8JD9 - chains A and B; structure by electron microscopy, 2.87 A resolution.

Chain A (and B):
Protein: Sodium/hydrogen exchanger 7
Source organism: Arabidopsis thaliana
Notes: chain B of this document is another copy of the same molecule, construct and numbering; everything in this record applies to it too
UniProtKB: Q9LKW9 (NHX7_ARATH); numbering as in UniProt (aligned over 28-1146)
Amino-acid sequence (1162 residues; row label = number of the first residue in the row):
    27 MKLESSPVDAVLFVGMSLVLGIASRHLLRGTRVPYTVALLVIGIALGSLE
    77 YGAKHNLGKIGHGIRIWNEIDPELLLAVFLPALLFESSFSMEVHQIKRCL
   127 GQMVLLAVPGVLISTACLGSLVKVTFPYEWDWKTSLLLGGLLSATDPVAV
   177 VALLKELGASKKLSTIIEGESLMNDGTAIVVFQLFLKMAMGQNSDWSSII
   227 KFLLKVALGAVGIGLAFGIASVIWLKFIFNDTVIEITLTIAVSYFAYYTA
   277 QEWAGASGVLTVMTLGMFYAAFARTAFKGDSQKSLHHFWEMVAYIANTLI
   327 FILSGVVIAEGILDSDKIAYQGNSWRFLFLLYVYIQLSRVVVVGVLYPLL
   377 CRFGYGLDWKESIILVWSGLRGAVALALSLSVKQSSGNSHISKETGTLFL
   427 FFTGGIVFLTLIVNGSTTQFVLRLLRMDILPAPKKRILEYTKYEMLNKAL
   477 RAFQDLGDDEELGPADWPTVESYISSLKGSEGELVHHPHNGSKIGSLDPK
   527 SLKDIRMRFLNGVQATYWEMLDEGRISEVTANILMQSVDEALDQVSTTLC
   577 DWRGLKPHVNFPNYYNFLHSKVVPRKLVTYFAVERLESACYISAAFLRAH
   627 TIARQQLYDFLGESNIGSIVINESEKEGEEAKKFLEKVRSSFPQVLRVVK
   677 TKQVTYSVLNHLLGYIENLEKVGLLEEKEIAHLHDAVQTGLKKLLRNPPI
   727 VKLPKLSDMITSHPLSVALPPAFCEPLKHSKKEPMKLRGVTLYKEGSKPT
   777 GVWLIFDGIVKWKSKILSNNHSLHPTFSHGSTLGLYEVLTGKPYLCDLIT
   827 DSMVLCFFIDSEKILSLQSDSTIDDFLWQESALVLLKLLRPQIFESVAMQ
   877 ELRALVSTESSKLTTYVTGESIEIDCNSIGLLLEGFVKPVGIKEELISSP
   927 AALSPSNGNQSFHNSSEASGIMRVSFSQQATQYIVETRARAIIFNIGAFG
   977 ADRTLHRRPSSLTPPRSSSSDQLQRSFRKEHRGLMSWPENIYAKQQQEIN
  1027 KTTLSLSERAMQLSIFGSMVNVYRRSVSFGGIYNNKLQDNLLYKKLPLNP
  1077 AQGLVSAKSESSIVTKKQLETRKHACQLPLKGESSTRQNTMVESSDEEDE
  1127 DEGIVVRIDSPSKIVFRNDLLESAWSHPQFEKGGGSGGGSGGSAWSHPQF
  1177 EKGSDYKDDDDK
Disordered / not traced: 27, 506-521, 934-955, 973-1006, 1018-1030, 1048-1188
Sequence notes: initiating methionine (27); expression tag (1147-1188)
Small-molecule neighbours:
  - 1,2-diacyl-sn-glycero-3-phosphocholine (PC1), molecule 1: Pro33, Ala36, Val40, Arg91, Ile92, Trp93, Glu95, Ile96, Leu100, Val104, Leu325
  - 1,2-diacyl-sn-glycero-3-phosphocholine (PC1), molecule 2: Leu100, Val104, Phe105, Ala108, Tyr270, Val318, Ile321, Ala322, Asn323

How chain A and chain B interact:
Contacting residue pairs (304; chain A residue first):
  Pro33(A) - Asp97(B)
  Pro33(A) - Leu100(B)
  Val34(A) - Glu99(B)
  Val34(A) - Ala103(B)  hydrophobic
  Val34(A) - Tyr274(B)
  Val34(A) - Glu278(B)
  Asp35(A) - Tyr274(B)  hydrogen bond
  Val37(A) - Leu100(B)  hydrophobic
  Val37(A) - Ala103(B)  hydrophobic
  Val37(A) - Val104(B)  hydrophobic
  Val37(A) - Tyr270(B)
  Leu38(A) - Tyr274(B)  hydrophobic
  Leu38(A) - Trp279(B)  hydrophobic
  Met42(A) - Phe271(B)
  Leu44(A) - Ala267(B)  hydrophobic
  Val45(A) - Ala267(B)  hydrophobic
  Ile48(A) - Trp250(B)  hydrophobic
  Ile48(A) - Ile260(B)  hydrophobic
  Ile48(A) - Thr263(B)
  Ile48(A) - Leu264(B)
  Ala49(A) - Trp250(B)  hydrophobic
  Arg51(A) - Asp257(B)  salt bridge
  Arg51(A) - Val259(B)
  Arg51(A) - Ile260(B)
  His52(A) - Trp250(B)
  His52(A) - Phe253(B)
  His52(A) - Ile254(B)
  Arg55(A) - Asp257(B)  salt bridge
  Arg55(A) - Ile260(B)
  Lys85(A) - Tyr274(B)
  Lys85(A) - Glu278(B)
  Lys85(A) - Trp279(B)
  Asp97(A) - Pro33(B)
  Glu99(A) - Val34(B)
  Leu100(A) - Pro33(B)
  Leu100(A) - Val37(B)  hydrophobic
  Ala103(A) - Val34(B)  hydrophobic
  Val104(A) - Val37(B)  hydrophobic
  Glu182(A) - Lys704(B)  hydrogen bond (backbone-side chain)
  Leu183(A) - Lys704(B)
  Gly184(A) - Lys704(B)
  Ala185(A) - Glu702(B)
  Trp250(A) - Ile48(B)  hydrophobic
  Trp250(A) - Ala49(B)  hydrophobic
  Trp250(A) - His52(B)
  Phe253(A) - His52(B)
  Ile254(A) - His52(B)
  Asp257(A) - Arg51(B)  salt bridge
  Asp257(A) - Arg55(B)  salt bridge
  Thr258(A) - His313(B)
  Val259(A) - Arg51(B)
  Val259(A) - Glu316(B)
  Val259(A) - Met317(B)  hydrophobic
  Val259(A) - Tyr320(B)  hydrophobic
  Ile260(A) - Ile48(B)  hydrophobic
  Ile260(A) - Arg51(B)
  Ile260(A) - Arg55(B)
  Ile262(A) - Met317(B)  hydrophobic
  Thr263(A) - Ile48(B)
  Thr263(A) - Met317(B)  hydrogen bond
  Thr263(A) - Tyr320(B)
  Leu264(A) - Ile48(B)
  Ile266(A) - Met317(B)  hydrophobic
  Ala267(A) - Leu44(B)  hydrophobic
  Ala267(A) - Val45(B)  hydrophobic
  Tyr270(A) - Val37(B)
  Phe271(A) - Met42(B)  hydrophobic
  Tyr274(A) - Val34(B)
  Tyr274(A) - Asp35(B)  hydrogen bond
  Tyr274(A) - Leu38(B)  hydrophobic
  Tyr274(A) - Lys85(B)
  Glu278(A) - Val34(B)
  Glu278(A) - Lys85(B)
  Trp279(A) - Leu38(B)  hydrophobic
  Trp279(A) - Lys85(B)
  Asp306(A) - Lys309(B)
  Lys309(A) - Asp306(B)  hydrogen bond (side chain-backbone)
  Ser310(A) - Ser310(B)  hydrogen bond
  Ser310(A) - His313(B)
  His313(A) - Thr258(B)
  His313(A) - Val259(B)
  His313(A) - Ser310(B)
  Phe314(A) - Phe314(B)  hydrophobic
  Phe314(A) - Met317(B)  hydrophobic
  Glu316(A) - Val259(B)
  Met317(A) - Val259(B)  hydrophobic
  Met317(A) - Ile262(B)  hydrophobic
  Met317(A) - Thr263(B)  hydrogen bond
  Met317(A) - Ile266(B)  hydrophobic
  Met317(A) - Phe314(B)  hydrophobic
  Tyr320(A) - Val259(B)  hydrophobic
  Tyr320(A) - Thr263(B)
  Leu456(A) - Glu702(B)
  Leu456(A) - Glu705(B)
  Lys460(A) - Glu702(B)  salt bridge
  Ile463(A) - Leu700(B)  hydrophobic
  Ile463(A) - Leu701(B)
  Leu464(A) - Leu701(B)
  Leu464(A) - Glu705(B)
  Thr467(A) - Tyr691(B)
  Thr467(A) - Leu695(B)
  Thr467(A) - Leu701(B)
  Glu470(A) - Tyr691(B)  hydrogen bond
  Met471(A) - Leu688(B)
  Met471(A) - Tyr691(B)  hydrophobic
  Met471(A) - Leu709(B)  hydrophobic
  Lys474(A) - His687(B)
  Lys474(A) - Tyr691(B)
  Ala475(A) - Val684(B)  hydrophobic
  Ala478(A) - Val684(B)  hydrophobic
  Ala478(A) - His687(B)
  Phe479(A) - Val680(B)  hydrophobic
  Gln480(A) - Gln876(B)  hydrogen bond (backbone-side chain)
  Asp481(A) - Glu549(B)
  Asp481(A) - Arg551(B)  hydrogen bond (backbone-side chain)
  Leu482(A) - Glu549(B)
  Leu482(A) - Arg551(B)
  Leu482(A) - Gln679(B)
  Leu482(A) - Val680(B)
  Leu482(A) - Ser683(B)
  Gly483(A) - His805(B)
  Gly483(A) - Gln876(B)
  Asp484(A) - Ser804(B)  hydrogen bond
  Asp484(A) - His805(B)
  Asp485(A) - Arg551(B)  salt bridge
  Asp485(A) - Lys676(B)  salt bridge
  Glu486(A) - Ile785(B)
  Glu486(A) - His800(B)  salt bridge
  Glu486(A) - Thr802(B)
  Glu486(A) - Ser804(B)  hydrogen bond
  Glu487(A) - Ala620(B)
  Glu487(A) - Leu623(B)
  Glu487(A) - Arg624(B)  hydrogen bond (side chain-backbone)
  Glu487(A) - Arg665(B)  hydrogen bond (backbone-side chain)
  Leu488(A) - Ala620(B)  hydrophobic
  Leu488(A) - Leu672(B)
  Leu488(A) - Val675(B)  hydrophobic
  Leu488(A) - Lys676(B)
  Gly489(A) - Lys676(B)
  Gly489(A) - Asp783(B)
  Pro490(A) - Arg673(B)
  Pro490(A) - Asp783(B)
  Pro490(A) - His805(B)
  Ala491(A) - Lys676(B)
  Ala491(A) - Val680(B)  hydrophobic
  Asp492(A) - Thr677(B)  hydrogen bond (backbone-side chain)
  Thr495(A) - Thr677(B)
  Thr495(A) - Pro725(B)
  Thr495(A) - Ile726(B)
  Thr495(A) - Val727(B)
  Val496(A) - Thr681(B)
  Tyr499(A) - Thr681(B)
  Tyr499(A) - Leu685(B)
  Tyr499(A) - Gly716(B)
  Tyr499(A) - Leu720(B)  hydrophobic
  Ile500(A) - Leu685(B)  hydrophobic
  Ile500(A) - Leu688(B)  hydrophobic
  Ser502(A) - Ala712(B)
  Leu503(A) - Leu688(B)  hydrophobic
  Gln540(A) - Leu700(B)
  Trp544(A) - Tyr691(B)
  Trp544(A) - Leu695(B)  hydrophobic
  Trp544(A) - Val698(B)
  Trp544(A) - Leu700(B)  hydrophobic
  Leu547(A) - Lys697(B)
  Leu547(A) - Val698(B)  hydrophobic
  Glu549(A) - Asp481(B)
  Glu549(A) - Leu482(B)
  Arg551(A) - Asp481(B)  hydrogen bond (side chain-backbone)
  Arg551(A) - Leu482(B)
  Arg551(A) - Asp485(B)  salt bridge
  Glu554(A) - Lys697(B)  salt bridge
  Asn558(A) - Lys697(B)
  Asn558(A) - Gly699(B)
  Met561(A) - Val698(B)  hydrophobic
  Met561(A) - Gly699(B)
  Met561(A) - Leu700(B)  hydrophobic
  Asp565(A) - Gly699(B)
  Asp565(A) - Leu700(B)
  Ala620(A) - Glu487(B)
  Ala620(A) - Leu488(B)  hydrophobic
  Leu623(A) - Glu487(B)
  Arg624(A) - Glu487(B)  hydrogen bond (backbone-side chain)
  Arg665(A) - Glu487(B)  hydrogen bond (side chain-backbone)
  Leu672(A) - Leu488(B)  hydrophobic
  Arg673(A) - Pro490(B)
  Val675(A) - Leu488(B)  hydrophobic
  Lys676(A) - Asp485(B)  salt bridge
  Lys676(A) - Leu488(B)
  Lys676(A) - Gly489(B)
  Lys676(A) - Ala491(B)
  Thr677(A) - Asp492(B)  hydrogen bond (side chain-backbone)
  Thr677(A) - Thr495(B)
  Gln679(A) - Leu488(B)
  Val680(A) - Phe479(B)  hydrophobic
  Val680(A) - Leu482(B)
  Val680(A) - Ala491(B)  hydrophobic
  Thr681(A) - Val496(B)
  Thr681(A) - Tyr499(B)
  Ser683(A) - Leu482(B)
  Val684(A) - Ala475(B)  hydrophobic
  Val684(A) - Ala478(B)  hydrophobic
  Val684(A) - Phe479(B)
  Leu685(A) - Tyr499(B)
  Leu685(A) - Ile500(B)  hydrophobic
  His687(A) - Lys474(B)
  His687(A) - Ala478(B)
  Leu688(A) - Met471(B)
  Leu688(A) - Ile500(B)  hydrophobic
  Leu688(A) - Leu503(B)  hydrophobic
  Tyr691(A) - Thr467(B)
  Tyr691(A) - Glu470(B)  hydrogen bond
  Tyr691(A) - Met471(B)  hydrophobic
  Tyr691(A) - Lys474(B)
  Tyr691(A) - Trp544(B)
  Ile692(A) - Met471(B)  hydrophobic
  Leu695(A) - Thr467(B)
  Leu695(A) - Trp544(B)  hydrophobic
  Lys697(A) - Leu547(B)
  Lys697(A) - Glu554(B)  salt bridge
  Lys697(A) - Asn558(B)
  Val698(A) - Trp544(B)
  Val698(A) - Leu547(B)  hydrophobic
  Val698(A) - Met561(B)  hydrophobic
  Gly699(A) - Asn558(B)
  Gly699(A) - Met561(B)
  Gly699(A) - Asp565(B)
  Leu700(A) - Ile463(B)  hydrophobic
  Leu700(A) - Trp544(B)  hydrophobic
  Leu700(A) - Met561(B)  hydrophobic
  Leu701(A) - Leu464(B)  hydrophobic
  Leu701(A) - Thr467(B)
  Glu702(A) - Ala185(B)
  Glu702(A) - Leu456(B)
  Glu702(A) - Lys460(B)  salt bridge
  Lys704(A) - Glu182(B)  hydrogen bond (side chain-backbone)
  Lys704(A) - Leu183(B)
  Lys704(A) - Gly184(B)
  Glu705(A) - Leu456(B)
  Glu705(A) - Leu464(B)
  Leu709(A) - Thr467(B)
  Leu709(A) - Met471(B)  hydrophobic
  Ala712(A) - Ser502(B)
  Gly716(A) - Tyr499(B)
  Leu720(A) - Tyr499(B)  hydrophobic
  Pro725(A) - Thr495(B)
  Ile726(A) - Thr495(B)
  Val727(A) - Thr495(B)
  Thr737(A) - Leu1039(B)
  Ser738(A) - Leu1039(B)
  Ser738(A) - Gly1043(B)
  His739(A) - Leu1039(B)
  Pro740(A) - Ala1036(B)
  Pro740(A) - Ser1040(B)
  Ser742(A) - Leu1039(B)
  Val743(A) - Arg1035(B)
  Ala744(A) - Leu1032(B)
  Ala744(A) - Arg1035(B)
  Ala744(A) - Leu1039(B)  hydrophobic
  Asp783(A) - Gly489(B)
  Asp783(A) - Pro490(B)
  Ile785(A) - Glu486(B)
  His800(A) - Glu486(B)  salt bridge
  Thr802(A) - Glu486(B)
  Ser804(A) - Asp484(B)  hydrogen bond
  Ser804(A) - Glu486(B)  hydrogen bond
  His805(A) - Gly483(B)
  His805(A) - Asp484(B)
  His805(A) - Pro490(B)
  Thr848(A) - Leu1032(B)
  Phe852(A) - Leu1032(B)
  Phe852(A) - Ala1036(B)  hydrophobic
  Gln855(A) - Ser1033(B)
  Gln876(A) - Gln480(B)  hydrogen bond (side chain-backbone)
  Gln876(A) - Gly483(B)
  Gln876(A) - Met1037(B)
  Gln876(A) - Ile1041(B)
  Arg879(A) - Ala1036(B)  hydrogen bond (side chain-backbone)
  Arg879(A) - Met1037(B)
  Ala880(A) - Met1037(B)
  Ser883(A) - Ser1033(B)  hydrogen bond
  Ser883(A) - Glu1034(B)
  Leu1032(A) - Ala744(B)
  Leu1032(A) - Thr848(B)
  Leu1032(A) - Phe852(B)  hydrophobic
  Ser1033(A) - Phe852(B)
  Ser1033(A) - Gln855(B)
  Ser1033(A) - Val882(B)
  Ser1033(A) - Ser883(B)  hydrogen bond
  Glu1034(A) - Ser883(B)
  Arg1035(A) - Val743(B)
  Arg1035(A) - Ala744(B)
  Ala1036(A) - Pro740(B)
  Ala1036(A) - Phe852(B)  hydrophobic
  Ala1036(A) - Arg879(B)
  Met1037(A) - Gln876(B)
  Met1037(A) - Arg879(B)
  Met1037(A) - Ala880(B)
  Leu1039(A) - Thr737(B)
  Leu1039(A) - Ser738(B)
  Leu1039(A) - His739(B)
  Leu1039(A) - Ser742(B)
  Ser1040(A) - Pro740(B)
  Gly1043(A) - Ser738(B)
Interface residues without a listed pair, chain A (170 interface residues in all): Ser32, Gly41, Ile86, Lys181, Ile321, Gly550, Gln562, Cys616, Tyr617, Thr627, Leu661, Lys719, Phe782, Phe803, Ile849, Ala874, Val882, Arg1008, Ile1041
Interface residues without a listed pair, chain B (170 interface residues in all): Ser32, Gly41, Ile86, Ile321, Gly550, Gln562, Cys616, Tyr617, Ser619, Thr627, Ile692, Asn694, Lys719, Leu745, Ile849, Ala874, Met875, Glu885, Arg1008

Summary:
The chain A/chain B interface involves 170 residues from each chain, with 27 hydrogen bonds and 14 salt
bridges. Among the polar pairs are Arg51(A)-Asp257(B), Arg55(A)-Asp257(B) and Lys460(A)-Glu702(B). Chain A
binds 1,2-diacyl-sn-glycero-3-phosphocholine.
Both chains are Sodium/hydrogen exchanger 7 (Arabidopsis thaliana). Entry 8JD9 (Cyro-EM structure of the
Na+/H+ antipoter SOS1 from Arabidopsis thaliana,class1) was determined by electron microscopy, deposited
together with 8JDA.
